PDB entry 7PT7 | electron microscopy, 3.80 A resolution | chains B and E of the 15 polymer chains in the assembly

[Chain B]
Molecule: DNA replication licensing factor MCM2
Source organism: Saccharomyces cerevisiae (strain ATCC 204508 / S288c)
Notes: EC 3.6.4.12
UniProt: P29469 (MCM2_YEAST); numbering as in UniProt (aligned over 1-868)
Sequence (868 residues; numbered 1 to 868; the number before each row is that of its first residue):
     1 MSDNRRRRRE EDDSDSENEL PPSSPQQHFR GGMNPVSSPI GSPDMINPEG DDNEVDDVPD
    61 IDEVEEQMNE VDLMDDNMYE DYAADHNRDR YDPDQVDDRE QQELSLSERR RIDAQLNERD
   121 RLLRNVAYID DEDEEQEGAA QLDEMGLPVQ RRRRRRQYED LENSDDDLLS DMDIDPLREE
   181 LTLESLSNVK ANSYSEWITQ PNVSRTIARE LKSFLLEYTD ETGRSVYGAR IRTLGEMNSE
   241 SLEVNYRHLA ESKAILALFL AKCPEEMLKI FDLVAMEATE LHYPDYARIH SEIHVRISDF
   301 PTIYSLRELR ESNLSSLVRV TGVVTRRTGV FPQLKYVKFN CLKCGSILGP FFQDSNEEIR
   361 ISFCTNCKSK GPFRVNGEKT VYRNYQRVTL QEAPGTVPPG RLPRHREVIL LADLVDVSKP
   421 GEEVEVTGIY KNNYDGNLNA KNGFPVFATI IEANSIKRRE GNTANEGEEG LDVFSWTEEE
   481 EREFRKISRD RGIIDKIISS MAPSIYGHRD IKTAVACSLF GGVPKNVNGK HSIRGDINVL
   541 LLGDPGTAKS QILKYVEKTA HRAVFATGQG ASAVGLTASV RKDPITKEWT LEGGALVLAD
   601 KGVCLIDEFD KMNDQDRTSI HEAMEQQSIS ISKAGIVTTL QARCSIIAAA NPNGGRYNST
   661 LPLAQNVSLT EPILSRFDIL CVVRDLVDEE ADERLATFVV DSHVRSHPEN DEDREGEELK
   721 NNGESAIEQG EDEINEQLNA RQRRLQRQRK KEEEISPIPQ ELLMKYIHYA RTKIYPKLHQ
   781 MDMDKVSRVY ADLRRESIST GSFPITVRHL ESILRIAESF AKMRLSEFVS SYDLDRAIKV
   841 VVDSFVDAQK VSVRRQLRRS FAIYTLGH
Not modelled in the structure: 1-180, 436-438, 461-471, 712-755, 865-868
UniProt features mapped onto this chain:
  - zinc finger: Cys341 to Cys367 (C4-type)
  - motif: Ser675 to Asp678 (Arginine finger)
  - binding site (ATP): Gly543 to Ser550
  - modified residue (Phosphoserine): Ser14, Ser16, Ser23, Ser164, Ser170
  - natural variant: Glu392 (E392K: In allele MCM2-1)
  - mutagenesis: Cys364 (C364Y/F/S/H: Loss of activity), Cys367 (C367Y/F/S/H: Loss of activity), Lys549 (K549A: Reduces MCM2-7 complex helicase activity. Abolishes MCM2-7 complex helicase activity; when associated with MCM5 A-422. Reduces MCM2-7 complex helicase activity; when associated with MCM3 A-415), Arg676 (R676A: Loss of MCM2-7 complex helicase activity)
Ion coordination: Zn2+: Cys341, Cys344, Cys364, Cys367; Mg2+: Ser550 (together with ADP)
Small-molecule neighbours:
  - ADP (adenosine-5'-diphosphate), molecule 1: Ile505, Tyr506, His508, Pro545, Gly546, Thr547, Ala548, Lys549, Ser550, Gln551, Leu695, Phe698, Val699
  - ADP, molecule 2: His531, Arg676, Val807, Arg808, Glu811

[Chain E]
Molecule: Minichromosome maintenance protein 5
Source organism: Saccharomyces cerevisiae (strain ATCC 204508 / S288c)
Notes: EC 3.6.4.12
UniProt: P29496 (MCM5_YEAST); residues 1-775 here = UniProt positions 1-775
Sequence (775 residues; each row starts with the number of its first residue):
     1 MSFDRPEIYS APVLQGESPN DDDNTEIIKS FKNFILEFRL DSQFIYRDQL RNNILVKNYS
    61 LTVNMEHLIG YNEDIYKKLS DEPSDIIPLF ETAITQVAKR ISILSRAQSA NNNDKDPENT
   121 SMDTDSLLLN SLPTFQLILN SNANQIPLRD LDSEHVSKIV RLSGIIISTS VLSSRATYLS
   181 IMCRNCRHTT SITINNFNSI TGNTVSLPRS CLSTIESESS MANESNIGDE STKKNCGPDP
   241 YIIIHESSKF IDQQFLKLQE IPELVPVGEM PRNLTMTCDR YLTNKVIPGT RVTIVGIYSI
   301 YNSKNGAGSG RSGGGNGGSG VAIRTPYIKI LGIQSDVETS SIWNSVTMFT EEEEEEFLQL
   361 SRNPKLYEIL TNSIAPSIFG NEDIKKAIVC LLMGGSKKIL PDGMRLRGDI NVLLLGDPGT
   421 AKSQLLKFVE KVSPIAVYTS GKGSSAAGLT ASVQRDPMTR EFYLEGGAMV LADGGVVCID
   481 EFDKMRDEDR VAIHEAMEQQ TISIAKAGIT TVLNSRTSVL AAANPIYGRY DDLKSPGDNI
   541 DFQTTILSRF DMIFIVKDDH NEERDISIAN HVINIHTGNA NAMQNQQEEN GSEISIEKMK
   601 RYITYCRLKC APRLSPQAAE KLSSNFVTIR KQLLINELES TERSSIPITI RQLEAIIRIT
   661 ESLAKLELSP IAQERHVDEA IRLFQASTMD AASQDPIGGL NQASGTSLSE IRRFEQELKR
   721 RLPIGWSTSY QTLRREFVDT HRFSQLALDK ALYALEKHET IQLRHQGQNI YRSGV
Not modelled in the structure: 1, 109-130, 215-234, 304-321, 583-589, 697-775
UniProt features mapped onto this chain:
  - motif: Ser548 to Asp551 (Arginine finger)
  - binding site (ATP): Gly416 to Ser423
  - mutagenesis: Lys422 (K422A: Loss of MCM2-7 complex helicase activity)
Ion coordination: Zn2+: Cys183, Cys186, Cys211, Cys236; Mg2+: Ser423 (together with ADP)
Small-molecule neighbours:
  - ADP (adenosine-5'-diphosphate): Ser377, Ile378, Phe379, Asn381, Asp417, Pro418, Gly419, Thr420, Ala421, Lys422, Ser423, Gln424, Ile568, Val572
  - ADP / beryllium trifluoride: Leu406, Glu498, Gln499, Thr545, Arg549, Ile650, Arg651, Glu654

[Chain B / chain E interface]
Residue-residue contacts (129):
  Arg327(B) - Arg272(E)
  Gly329(B) - Arg272(E)
  Phe331(B) - Ile323(E)  hydrophobic
  Phe331(B) - Arg324(E)
  Phe331(B) - Pro326(E)
  Pro332(B) - Ser153(E)
  Pro332(B) - Tyr298(E)
  Pro332(B) - Ile300(E)  hydrophobic
  Pro332(B) - Arg324(E)
  Gln333(B) - Ala322(E)  hydrogen bond (side chain-backbone)
  Gln333(B) - Ile323(E)  hydrogen bond (side chain-backbone)
  Leu334(B) - Ala322(E)
  Leu334(B) - Arg324(E)
  Glu358(B) - Ala322(E)
  Glu358(B) - Arg324(E)  salt bridge
  Glu378(B) - Glu82(E)
  Glu378(B) - Ser157(E)
  Tyr382(B) - Ser153(E)  hydrogen bond (backbone-side chain)
  Tyr382(B) - Val156(E)  hydrophobic
  Arg383(B) - Ser153(E)
  Asn384(B) - Asp152(E)  hydrogen bond
  Asn384(B) - Ser153(E)  hydrogen bond
  Tyr385(B) - Ile323(E)  hydrophobic
  Gln386(B) - Arg272(E)
  Asp416(B) - Arg149(E)
  Asp416(B) - Arg272(E)  salt bridge
  Lys419(B) - Pro266(E)
  Lys419(B) - Val267(E)
  Lys419(B) - Glu269(E)  salt bridge
  Pro420(B) - Glu269(E)
  Lys525(B) - Thr577(E)
  Gly529(B) - Lys431(E)
  Gly529(B) - Ile596(E)
  Lys530(B) - Phe428(E)
  Lys530(B) - Ile594(E)
  Lys530(B) - Ile596(E)
  His531(B) - Ser377(E)
  His531(B) - Gln424(E)  hydrogen bond
  His531(B) - Ile575(E)
  Ser532(B) - Gln424(E)
  Arg562(B) - Val265(E)  hydrogen bond (side chain-backbone)
  Arg562(B) - Val267(E)
  Val564(B) - Val267(E)  hydrophobic
  Thr577(B) - Ser445(E)
  Ala578(B) - Ser445(E)
  Glu588(B) - Asn273(E)
  Trp589(B) - Ile167(E)
  Trp589(B) - Asn273(E)
  Trp589(B) - Pro457(E)
  Thr590(B) - Gln259(E)
  Leu591(B) - Gln259(E)  hydrogen bond (backbone-side chain)
  Leu591(B) - Pro262(E)
  Leu591(B) - Pro271(E)
  Val597(B) - Glu263(E)
  Leu598(B) - Pro262(E)
  Leu598(B) - Glu263(E)
  Leu598(B) - Val265(E)  hydrophobic
  Leu598(B) - Val267(E)
  Asp600(B) - Glu263(E)
  Gln615(B) - Ser445(E)  hydrogen bond (side chain-backbone)
  Thr618(B) - Lys442(E)
  Thr618(B) - Gly443(E)
  Thr618(B) - Ser444(E)
  Ser619(B) - Ser445(E)  hydrogen bond
  His621(B) - Ser440(E)  hydrogen bond
  Glu625(B) - Ser423(E)  hydrogen bond
  Glu625(B) - Lys427(E)
  Glu625(B) - Tyr438(E)  hydrogen bond
  Glu625(B) - Asp480(E)
  Gln626(B) - Glu430(E)  hydrogen bond
  Gln626(B) - Tyr438(E)
  Ile629(B) - Ser445(E)
  Ser630(B) - Ser444(E)  hydrogen bond
  Ser630(B) - Ser445(E)
  Ser630(B) - Ala446(E)
  Ile631(B) - Ala446(E)  hydrophobic
  Ser632(B) - Ala447(E)
  Ser632(B) - Glu465(E)  hydrogen bond (side chain-backbone)
  Ser632(B) - Gly466(E)
  Ser632(B) - Leu471(E)
  Lys633(B) - Ala446(E)  hydrogen bond (side chain-backbone)
  Lys633(B) - Glu465(E)  salt bridge
  Ala634(B) - Tyr463(E)  hydrogen bond (backbone-side chain)
  Gly635(B) - Pro288(E)
  Gly635(B) - Tyr463(E)  hydrogen bond (backbone-side chain)
  Ile636(B) - Ile167(E)
  Ile636(B) - Pro288(E)  hydrophobic
  Ile636(B) - Gly289(E)
  Val637(B) - Pro288(E)
  Val637(B) - Leu471(E)  hydrophobic
  Thr638(B) - Gly289(E)  hydrogen bond (side chain-backbone)
  Thr638(B) - Glu338(E)
  Thr639(B) - Arg291(E)
  Leu640(B) - Pro262(E)  hydrophobic
  Leu640(B) - Arg291(E)
  Gln641(B) - Glu263(E)
  Arg676(B) - Ser423(E)
  Lys777(B) - Thr577(E)
  Leu778(B) - Ile573(E)  hydrophobic
  Leu778(B) - His576(E)
  Leu778(B) - Thr577(E)
  Gln780(B) - Gly578(E)
  Met783(B) - Asn570(E)
  Met783(B) - Ile573(E)  hydrophobic
  Met783(B) - Asn574(E)
  Val786(B) - Ile573(E)  hydrophobic
  Ser787(B) - Ile566(E)
  Ser787(B) - Ala569(E)
  Ser787(B) - Asn570(E)  hydrogen bond
  Ala791(B) - Glu562(E)
  Ala791(B) - Ile566(E)  hydrophobic
  Arg794(B) - Asp558(E)  salt bridge
  Arg794(B) - Asp559(E)  hydrogen bond (side chain-backbone)
  Arg794(B) - His560(E)  hydrogen bond (backbone-side chain)
  Arg794(B) - Asp565(E)  salt bridge
  Arg795(B) - His560(E)  hydrogen bond (backbone-side chain)
  Arg795(B) - Glu562(E)  salt bridge
  Ile798(B) - His560(E)
  Gly801(B) - Arg529(E)  hydrogen bond (backbone-side chain)
  Ser802(B) - Arg529(E)  hydrogen bond (backbone-side chain)
  Phe803(B) - Arg529(E)
  Pro804(B) - Arg529(E)
  Val807(B) - Ile568(E)  hydrophobic
  Val807(B) - Val572(E)  hydrophobic
  Arg808(B) - Gly419(E)
  Leu810(B) - Ala569(E)  hydrophobic
  Leu810(B) - Val572(E)  hydrophobic
  Leu814(B) - His576(E)
  Glu818(B) - His576(E)
Also at the interface, not in a pair above, chain B (84 interface residues in all): Val330, Arg374, Val375, Val523, Val527, Asp583, Glu592, Gly593, Glu622, Pro672, Tyr790, Thr806, Glu811
Also at the interface, not in a pair above, chain E (82 interface residues in all): Leu151, Ile165, Thr204, Lys257, Gly268, Met270, Thr339, Ser373, Pro376, Pro418, Gly467, Glu481, Asn579, Ser595

[Overview]
84 residues of chain B face 82 of chain E across their interface; the contacts include 26 hydrogen bonds and 7
salt bridges. Among the polar pairs are Glu358(B)-Arg324(E), Asp416(B)-Arg272(E) and Lys419(B)-Glu269(E). One
ADP molecule is bound between chain B and chain E.
Here chain B is DNA replication licensing factor MCM2 and chain E is Minichromosome maintenance protein 5,
both from Saccharomyces cerevisiae (strain ATCC 204508 / S288c). Entry 7PT7 (Structure of MCM2-7 DH complexed
with Cdc7-Dbf4 in the presence of ADP:BeF3, state I) was determined by electron microscopy (same publication
as 7PT6).
